PDB entry 1SMQ | X-ray diffraction, 3.10 A resolution | chains A and D

# Chain A (and D)
Protein: Ribonucleoside-diphosphate reductase small chain 1
From: Saccharomyces cerevisiae
Notes: EC 1.17.4.1; chain D of this document is another copy of the same molecule, construct and numbering; everything in this record applies to it too
UniProtKB: P09938 (RIR2_YEAST); residue numbers follow UniProt; this construct covers 1-399
Chain sequence (399 residues; each row starts with the number of its first residue):
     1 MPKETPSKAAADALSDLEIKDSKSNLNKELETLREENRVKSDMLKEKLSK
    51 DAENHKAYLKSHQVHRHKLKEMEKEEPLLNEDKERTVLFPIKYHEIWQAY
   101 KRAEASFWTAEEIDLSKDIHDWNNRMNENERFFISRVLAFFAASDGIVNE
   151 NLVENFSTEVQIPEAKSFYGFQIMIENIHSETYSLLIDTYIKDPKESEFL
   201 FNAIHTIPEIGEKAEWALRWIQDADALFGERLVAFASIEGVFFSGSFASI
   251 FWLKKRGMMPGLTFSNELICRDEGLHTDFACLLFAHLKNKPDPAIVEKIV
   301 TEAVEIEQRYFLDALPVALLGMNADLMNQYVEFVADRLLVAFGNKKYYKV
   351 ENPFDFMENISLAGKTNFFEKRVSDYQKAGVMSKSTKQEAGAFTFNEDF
Not modelled in the structure: 1-25, 145-149, 360-399 (chain D: 1-25, 58-68, 145-149, 360-399)
Curated features (UniProtKB/Swiss-Prot):
  - active site: Tyr183
  - binding site (Fe cation): Asp145, Glu176, His179, Glu239, Glu273, His276
  - modified residue (Phosphoserine): Ser15, Ser24, Ser41

# Interface between chain A and chain D
Residue-residue contacts (34; chain A residue first):
  Thr86(A) with Ala142(D); Phe201(D)
  Val87(A) with Ser184(D), hydrogen bond (backbone-side chain)
  Leu88(A) with Ser180(D); Ser184(D)
  Phe89(A) with Ser184(D)
  Trp97(A) with Glu181(D)
  Tyr100(A) with Ile178(D)
  Lys101(A) with Glu111(D), salt bridge; Glu181(D), salt bridge
  Glu104(A) with Phe107(D); Thr109(D); Glu111(D)
  Phe107(A) with Phe107(D), hydrophobic
  Thr109(A) with Glu104(D)
  Glu111(A) with Lys101(D), salt bridge
  Val153(A) with Val153(D), hydrophobic
  Thr158(A) with Glu154(D)
  Lys166(A) with Asn177(D)
  Ser167(A) with Asn177(D)
  Phe171(A) with Met174(D), hydrophobic
  Met174(A) with Phe171(D), hydrophobic; Met174(D), hydrophobic
  Asn177(A) with Lys166(D); Ser167(D)
  Ile178(A) with Tyr100(D); Glu104(D)
  Ser180(A) with Leu88(D)
  Glu181(A) with Trp97(D); Lys101(D), salt bridge
  Ser184(A) with Val87(D), hydrogen bond (side chain-backbone); Leu88(D); Phe89(D)
  Phe201(A) with Thr86(D)
Interface residues without a listed pair, chain A (28 interface residues in all): Pro90, Ala142, Glu154, Gly170, Leu185
Interface residues without a listed pair, chain D (28 interface residues in all): Thr158, Gly170, Leu185, Asp188

# In short
The chain A/chain D interface involves 28 residues from each chain, with 2 hydrogen bonds and 4 salt bridges.
Among the polar pairs are Lys101(A)-Glu111(D), Lys101(A)-Glu181(D) and Val87(A)-Ser184(D). Curated annotation
(UniProt) lists active-site residue Tyr183(A) and 6 Fe cation-binding residues on chain A.
Both chains are Ribonucleoside-diphosphate reductase small chain 1 (Saccharomyces cerevisiae). Entry 1SMQ
(Structure of the Ribonucleotide Reductase Rnr2 Homodimer from Saccharomyces cerevisiae) was determined by
X-ray diffraction together with 1SMS from the same study.
